7KUX - chains B and F of the 17 polymer chains in the assembly; structure by electron microscopy, 2.80 A resolution.

[Chain B]
Protein: Photosystem I P700 chlorophyll a apoprotein A2
Source organism: Physcomitrium patens
Notes: EC 1.97.1.12
Reference sequence: Q8MFA2 (PSAB_PHYPA); residues 3-734 here = UniProt positions 3-734
Chain sequence (732 residues; numbered 3 to 734; the number before each row is that of its first residue):
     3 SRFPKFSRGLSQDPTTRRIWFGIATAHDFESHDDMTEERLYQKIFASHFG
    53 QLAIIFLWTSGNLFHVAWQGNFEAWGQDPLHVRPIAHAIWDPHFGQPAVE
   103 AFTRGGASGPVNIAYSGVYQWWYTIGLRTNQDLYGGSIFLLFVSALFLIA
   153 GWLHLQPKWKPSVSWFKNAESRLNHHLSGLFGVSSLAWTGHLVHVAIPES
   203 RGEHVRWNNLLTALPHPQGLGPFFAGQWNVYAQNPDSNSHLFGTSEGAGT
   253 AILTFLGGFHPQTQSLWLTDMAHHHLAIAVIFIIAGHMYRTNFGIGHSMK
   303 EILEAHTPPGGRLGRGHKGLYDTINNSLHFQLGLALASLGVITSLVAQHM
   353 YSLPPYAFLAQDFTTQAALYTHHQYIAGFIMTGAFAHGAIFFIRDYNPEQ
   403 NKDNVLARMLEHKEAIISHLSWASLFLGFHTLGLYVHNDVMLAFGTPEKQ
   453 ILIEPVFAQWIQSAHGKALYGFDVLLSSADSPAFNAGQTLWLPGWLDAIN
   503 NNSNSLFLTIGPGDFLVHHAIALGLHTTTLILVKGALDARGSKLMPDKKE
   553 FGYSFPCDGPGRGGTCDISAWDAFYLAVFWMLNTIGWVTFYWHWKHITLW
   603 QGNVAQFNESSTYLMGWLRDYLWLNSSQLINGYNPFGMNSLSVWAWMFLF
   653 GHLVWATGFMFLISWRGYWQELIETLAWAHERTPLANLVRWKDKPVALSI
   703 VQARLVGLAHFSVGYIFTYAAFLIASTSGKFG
Metal / ion sites: 4Fe-4S cluster Fe: Cys559, Cys568 (shared with 2 residues of chain A)
Ligand contacts:
  - beta-carotene (BCR), molecule 1: Gly52, Ile56, Leu59, Leu150
  - beta-carotene (BCR), molecule 2: Leu54, Ile57, Phe58, Phe149, Gly181, Leu182, Val185, Ser186, Leu188
  - beta-carotene (BCR), molecule 3: Phe58, Thr61, Leu65, Trp123, Trp124, Ile127, Leu129, Gly138, Phe141, Leu142, Trp209, Leu212, Leu213
  - beta-carotene (BCR), molecule 4: Leu188, Leu222, Phe225, Phe226, Leu278, Val282, Ile285, Ile286, His289, Ile297
  - beta-carotene (BCR), molecule 5: Phe225, Trp230, Val282, Ile286
  - beta-carotene (BCR), molecule 6: Phe332, Gly335, Leu336, Ala339, Val343, Met383, Ala386, Phe387, Gly390, Phe393, Phe394, Leu408, Ala538
  - beta-carotene (BCR), molecule 7: Phe387, Leu408, Met411, Val535, Leu539
  - beta-carotene (BCR), molecule 8: Val645, Trp648, Met649, Phe652, Trp671, Leu674, Ile675, Leu678, Phe719
  - beta-carotene (BCR), molecule 9: Thr685, Pro686, Leu687, Ala688
  - chlorophyll a isomer (CL0): Leu620, Leu624, Trp625, Trp657
  - chlorophyll a (CLA), molecule 1: Phe5, Lys7, Phe8, Gly24, Ile25, Ala28, His29, Phe31, His34, Lys45, Ser49, Gln53, Ile56
  - chlorophyll a (CLA), molecule 2: Thr18, Ile21, Trp22, Ile675, Leu678, Ala679, His682, Val691, Arg692, Trp693, Lys694, Asp695, Pro697, Val698, Leu700
  - chlorophyll a (CLA), molecule 3: Ile21, Trp22, Ile25
  - chlorophyll a (CLA), molecule 4: Trp22, Phe652, Leu655, Val656, Thr659, Met662, Phe663, Leu700, Leu707, Val708, Ala711, His712, Val715
  - chlorophyll a (CLA), molecule 5: Ile25, Ala26, Thr27, Ala28, His29, Asp30, Glu32, His331, Leu334, Leu338, Phe381, Ile382, Thr384, Gly385, Ala388, His389, Ile392, Arg396, Tyr555, Ser556, Trp573, Phe576, Ala711
  - chlorophyll a (CLA), molecule 6: His29, Phe31, Glu32, Tyr43, Ile46, Ser49, His50, Gln53, Leu54, Ile57, Phe168, Arg174, His178, Leu182, Phe183, Leu330, His331, Gln333, Leu334, Ala337, Leu338, Leu341
  - chlorophyll a (CLA), molecule 7: His29, Gln53, Ile56, Ile57, Trp60, Leu338, Leu341, Ile378, Phe381, Ile382
  - chlorophyll a (CLA), molecule 8: Phe47, Phe51, Leu148, Phe149, Ile151, Ala152, Leu155, His156, Lys160, Trp161, Pro163, Trp167
  - chlorophyll a (CLA), molecule 9: Phe47, His50, Phe51, Leu54, Trp123, Trp167, Phe168, Asn170, Ser173, Arg174, His177, His178, Gly181, Leu182, Phe183, Leu341, Ile344, Tyr358
  - chlorophyll a (CLA), molecule 10: Ile56, Leu59, Trp60, Ser62, Gly63, Phe66, His67, Trp70, Gln71, His89, Ala90, Ile91, Trp92, Leu143
  - chlorophyll a (CLA), molecule 11: Ile57, Phe58, Trp60, Thr61, Ser118, Gly119, Val120, Trp123, Val185, Ser186, Ala189, Leu341, Ile344, Thr345, Val348, Met352, Tyr358, Leu371, His374, His375, Ile378, Ile382
  - chlorophyll a (CLA), molecule 12: Trp60, Gly63, Asn64, His67, Val68, Ala88, His89, Asn114, Ile115, Ala116, Tyr117, Ser118, Val120, Val645, Trp646, Met649, Phe719
  - chlorophyll a (CLA), molecule 13: Trp60, Asn64, Tyr117, Ser118, Val120, Ala370, Leu371, Thr373, His374, Tyr377, Ile378, Phe381, Trp646, Met649, Ile718, Phe719, Tyr721, Ala722, Leu725, Ile726
  - chlorophyll a (CLA), molecule 14: His89, Ala90, Ile91, Trp92, Asp93, Pro94, His95, Phe96, Phe104, Asn114, Ser644, Val645, Trp648
  - chlorophyll a (CLA), molecule 15: Trp123, Thr126, Ile127, Leu182, Phe183, Ser186, Ser187, Trp190, Leu194, Leu270, Met273, His276, His277, Ile280, Ile344, Leu347, Val348, His351, Met352, Pro357, Tyr358
  - chlorophyll a (CLA), molecule 16: Ile127, Gly128, Leu129, Asp134, Gly137, Gly138, Phe141, Ser186, Ala189, Trp190, Gly192, His193, His196, Val197, Val207, Arg208, Trp209, Leu212
  - chlorophyll a (CLA), molecule 17: Trp167, Asn170, Ser173, His177, Thr293, Asn294, Phe295
  - chlorophyll a (CLA), molecule 18: Ala171, Arg174, Leu175, His178, Leu179, Phe183, Met301, Leu305, Tyr323, Ile326, Asn327, Leu336, Ala337, Ser340, Ile344
  - chlorophyll a (CLA), molecule 19: Leu175, Leu179, Phe183, Phe284, Ala287, Met290, Tyr291, Met301, Ile304, Leu305
  - chlorophyll a (CLA), molecule 20: Asn176, His177, Ser180, Gly181, Val185, Ile285, Gly288, His289, Met290, Tyr291, Thr293, Phe295, Ile297
  - chlorophyll a (CLA), molecule 21: Leu188, Ala189, Thr191, Gly192, Val195, His196, Leu212, Leu213, Thr214, Ala215, Leu216, Pro217, His218, Gly221, Leu222, Phe225, Tyr233, Ile254, Leu255, Leu278
  - chlorophyll a (CLA), molecule 22: Phe225, Trp230, Asn231, Tyr233, Ala234, Leu255, Phe257, His275, Leu278, Ala279, Val282, Ile283, Leu492
  - chlorophyll a (CLA), molecule 23: Thr256, Phe257, Gly259, Gly260, Leu268, Asp272, Met273, His275, His276, Ala279, Ile280, Ile283, His351, Leu355, Pro357, Trp493, Trp497
  - chlorophyll a (CLA), molecule 24: Ile286, Ala287, His289, Met290, Ile297, Gly298, His299
  - chlorophyll a (CLA), molecule 25: Met290, His299, Glu303, Ile304, Ala307, His308
  - chlorophyll a (CLA), molecule 26: Ile304, Leu305, His308, Leu315, His319, Leu322, Ile326, Phe332, Val407, Leu408, Met411
  - chlorophyll a (CLA), molecule 27: Ala307, His308, Thr309, Pro310, Pro311, Arg314, Leu315, His319
  - chlorophyll a (CLA), molecule 28: Arg314, Leu315, Val407, Arg410, Met411, Glu413, His414, Ala417, Ile418, His421
  - chlorophyll a (CLA), molecule 29: Leu336, Ala339, Ser340, Val343, Ile344, Leu347, Gln350, His351, Tyr353, Ser354, Leu355, Leu508, Phe509
  - chlorophyll a (CLA), molecule 30: Val343, Ser346, Leu347, Gln350, Gln376, Met383, Phe387, Leu527, Thr530, Thr531, Leu534, Met583, Thr586, Ile587
  - chlorophyll a (CLA), molecule 31: Gln350, Tyr353, Tyr372, Gln376, Phe459, Ala460, Ile463, Gln464, His467, Phe509, Leu510, Ile512, His520, Ile523, Leu527, Val590, Tyr593, Trp594, Lys597, His598
  - chlorophyll a (CLA), molecule 32: Tyr377, Thr433, Leu434, Tyr437, Val519, Ala522, Leu525, Asn585, Gly588, Trp589, Phe592, Leu616, Trp619, Leu620, Leu624, Ser628, Ile632, Phe650, His654, Trp657, Phe713, Tyr717, Thr720, Tyr721, Phe724
  - chlorophyll a (CLA), molecule 33: Ala417, His421, Trp424
  - chlorophyll a (CLA), molecule 34: Ile418, His421, Leu422, Trp424, Ala425, Ile523, Ala524, Leu527, His528, Thr531
  - chlorophyll a (CLA), molecule 35: Ser420, Ser423, Trp424, Leu427, Phe431
  - chlorophyll a (CLA), molecule 36: Ser423, Ser426, Leu427, Gly430, Phe431, Leu434, Leu525, Thr529, Leu532, Ile533, Leu578, Phe581, Trp582
  - chlorophyll a (CLA), molecule 37: Trp424, Leu427, Phe428, Phe431, His432
  - chlorophyll a (CLA), molecule 38: Trp424, Phe428, Leu429, Ile455, Glu456, Pro457, Val458, Phe459, Ala460, Gln461, Ile512, Asp516, Phe517, His520, His521, Ala524, His528
  - chlorophyll a (CLA), molecule 39: Phe431, Gly435, Leu436, Val438, His439, Val442, Met443, Phe446, Lys451, Ile453
  - chlorophyll a (CLA), molecule 40: Leu434, Val438, Asp441, Leu525, Phe581, Trp582, Asn585, Trp589, Leu616, Leu620, Leu624, Trp657, Phe713, Tyr717
  - chlorophyll a (CLA), molecule 41: Val458, Phe459, Trp462, Phe474
  - chlorophyll a (CLA), molecule 42: Trp462, Ile463, Ala466, His467, Leu477, Leu478, Ala485, Trp493, Leu494, Trp497, Phe509
  - chlorophyll a (CLA), molecule 43: Leu477, Pro484, Ala485, Ala488, Gly489, Leu492, Trp493
  - chlorophyll a (CLA), molecule 44: Trp648, Leu651, Phe652, His654, Leu655, Trp657, Ala658, Phe661
  - chlorophyll a (CLA), molecule 45: Leu655, Ala658, Thr659, Phe661, Met662, Ile665, Ser666, Tyr670, Trp671, Leu674
  - chlorophyll a (CLA), molecule 46: Leu678, Ala681, His682, Thr685, Ala688, Val691
  - chlorophyll a (CLA), molecule 47: Trp680, Ala681, Arg684, Thr685, Pro686
  - chlorophyll a (CLA), molecule 48: Pro686, Leu687, Ala688
  - phylloquinone (PQN): Trp22, Ile25, Met662, Phe663, Ser666, Trp667, Arg668, Trp671, Ile675, Ala699, Leu700, Ala705
  - 4Fe-4S cluster (SF4): Cys559, Gly561, Pro562, Cys568, Trp667, Ile702, Arg706
Curated features (UniProtKB/Swiss-Prot):
  - binding site ([4Fe-4S] cluster): Cys559, Cys568
  - binding site (chlorophyll a): His654, Met662, Tyr670
  - binding site (phylloquinone): Trp671

[Chain F]
Protein: Psi-F
Source organism: Physcomitrium patens
Reference sequence: A0A2K1IN36 (A0A2K1IN36_PHYPA); residues 79-238 here correspond to UniProt positions 87-246 (UniProt number = residue number + 8)
Chain sequence (160 residues; each row starts with the number of its first residue):
    79 VAGLTPCKESKGFAKRQKQEIKKLEGRLKLYAPDSAPALAINATIEKTKR
   129 RFEFYGNQGLLCGTDGLPHLIVDGDQAHLGEFVYPGLVFLYIAGWIGWVG
   179 RAYLIDVRTSKKPTEKEIIIDVPLALRIMSKGLTWPVAAIGELRSGKLVE
   229 KSSNITVSPR
Cystine bridges: Cys85-Cys140
Ligand contacts:
  - beta-carotene (BCR), molecule 1: Val150, Asp151, Gly152, Phe160, Val161, Gly172, Gly175, Trp176, Arg179, Trp213, Ala217, Leu226
  - beta-carotene (BCR), molecule 2: Pro163, Val166, Phe167, Ile170, Ala171, Ile174
  - chlorophyll a (CLA), molecule 1: Asp151, Gly152, Asp153, Gln154, Leu157, Val161
  - chlorophyll a (CLA), molecule 2: Phe160, Pro163, Gly164, Phe167, Leu168, Ala171, Gly172, Ile174, Gly175, Trp213
  - chlorophyll a (CLA), molecule 3: Ile170, Trp173, Ile174, Val177, Met207
  - chlorophyll a (CLA), molecule 4: Ile174, Gly175, Gly178, Arg179
  - chlorophyll a (CLA), molecule 5: Gly178, Tyr181, Leu182, Glu195, Ile196, Ile198
  - chlorophyll a (CLA), molecule 6: Pro214, Val215, Ile218, Gly219
  - chlorophyll a (CLA), molecule 7: Leu221, Leu226, Val227

[How chain B and chain F interact]
Residue-residue contacts (56):
  Leu412(B) with Arg238(F), hydrogen bond (backbone-side chain)
  Glu413(B) with Arg238(F)
  Lys415(B) with Ser236(F); Pro237(F), hydrogen bond (side chain-backbone); Arg238(F)
  Glu416(B) with Val235(F); Ser236(F), hydrogen bond
  Gly447(B) with Glu98(F); Lys101(F)
  Thr448(B) with Glu98(F); Arg129(F)
  Pro449(B) with Arg94(F); Leu145(F)
  Glu450(B) with Phe91(F); Glu98(F); Arg129(F), salt bridge; Phe130(F); Tyr133(F); Leu145(F); Pro146(F)
  Lys451(B) with Arg129(F); Tyr133(F)
  Gln452(B) with Leu145(F)
  Ile453(B) with Leu148(F), hydrophobic
  Leu454(B) with Leu145(F), hydrophobic; Pro146(F); His147(F); Leu148(F), hydrogen bond (backbone-backbone)
  Ile455(B) with Leu148(F); Val150(F), hydrophobic
  Glu456(B) with Leu82(F); His147(F), salt bridge; Leu148(F), hydrogen bond (backbone-backbone); Ile149(F)
  Val458(B) with Ala80(F), hydrophobic; Ile149(F), hydrophobic; Asp151(F)
  Phe459(B) with Asp151(F)
  Gln461(B) with Ala80(F)
  Leu471(B) with Gly81(F)
  Tyr472(B) with Ala80(F); Gly81(F), hydrogen bond (backbone-backbone)
  Phe474(B) with Ala80(F), hydrophobic
  Pro514(B) with His147(F)
  Arg542(B) with Arg238(F)
  Gly543(B) with Pro237(F)
  Ser544(B) with Ser236(F); Pro237(F)
  Lys545(B) with Thr234(F); Val235(F), hydrogen bond (side chain-backbone); Ser236(F); Pro237(F)
  Pro548(B) with Pro237(F), hydrophobic
  Asn610(B) with Asp143(F)
  Glu611(B) with Arg94(F), salt bridge; Asp143(F)
Other interface residues (no listed pair), chain B (29 interface residues in all): Asp540
Other interface residues (no listed pair), chain F (25 interface residues in all): Val79, Lys125

[In short]
29 residues of chain B face 25 of chain F across their interface; the contacts include 7 hydrogen bonds and 3
salt bridges. Polar contacts include Glu450(B)-Arg129(F), Glu456(B)-His147(F) and Glu611(B)-Arg94(F). 4
chlorophyll a molecules are bound between chain B and chain F.
Here chain B is Photosystem I P700 chlorophyll a apoprotein A2 and chain F is Psi-F, both from Physcomitrium
patens. Entry 7KUX (The Structure of the moss PSI-LHCI reveals the evolution of the LHCI antenna) was
determined by electron microscopy together with 7KSQ and 7KU5 from the same study.
